PDB entry 6O6A | electron microscopy, 3.60 A resolution | chains A and B of the 4 polymer chains in the assembly

[Chain A (and B)]
Protein: Transient receptor potential cation channel subfamily M member 8
Source organism: Parus major
Notes: chain B of this document is another copy of the same molecule, construct and numbering; everything in this record applies to it too
Chain sequence (1098 residues; row label = number of the first residue in the row; numbers below 1 keep their minus sign (Gly-3 is residue -3)):
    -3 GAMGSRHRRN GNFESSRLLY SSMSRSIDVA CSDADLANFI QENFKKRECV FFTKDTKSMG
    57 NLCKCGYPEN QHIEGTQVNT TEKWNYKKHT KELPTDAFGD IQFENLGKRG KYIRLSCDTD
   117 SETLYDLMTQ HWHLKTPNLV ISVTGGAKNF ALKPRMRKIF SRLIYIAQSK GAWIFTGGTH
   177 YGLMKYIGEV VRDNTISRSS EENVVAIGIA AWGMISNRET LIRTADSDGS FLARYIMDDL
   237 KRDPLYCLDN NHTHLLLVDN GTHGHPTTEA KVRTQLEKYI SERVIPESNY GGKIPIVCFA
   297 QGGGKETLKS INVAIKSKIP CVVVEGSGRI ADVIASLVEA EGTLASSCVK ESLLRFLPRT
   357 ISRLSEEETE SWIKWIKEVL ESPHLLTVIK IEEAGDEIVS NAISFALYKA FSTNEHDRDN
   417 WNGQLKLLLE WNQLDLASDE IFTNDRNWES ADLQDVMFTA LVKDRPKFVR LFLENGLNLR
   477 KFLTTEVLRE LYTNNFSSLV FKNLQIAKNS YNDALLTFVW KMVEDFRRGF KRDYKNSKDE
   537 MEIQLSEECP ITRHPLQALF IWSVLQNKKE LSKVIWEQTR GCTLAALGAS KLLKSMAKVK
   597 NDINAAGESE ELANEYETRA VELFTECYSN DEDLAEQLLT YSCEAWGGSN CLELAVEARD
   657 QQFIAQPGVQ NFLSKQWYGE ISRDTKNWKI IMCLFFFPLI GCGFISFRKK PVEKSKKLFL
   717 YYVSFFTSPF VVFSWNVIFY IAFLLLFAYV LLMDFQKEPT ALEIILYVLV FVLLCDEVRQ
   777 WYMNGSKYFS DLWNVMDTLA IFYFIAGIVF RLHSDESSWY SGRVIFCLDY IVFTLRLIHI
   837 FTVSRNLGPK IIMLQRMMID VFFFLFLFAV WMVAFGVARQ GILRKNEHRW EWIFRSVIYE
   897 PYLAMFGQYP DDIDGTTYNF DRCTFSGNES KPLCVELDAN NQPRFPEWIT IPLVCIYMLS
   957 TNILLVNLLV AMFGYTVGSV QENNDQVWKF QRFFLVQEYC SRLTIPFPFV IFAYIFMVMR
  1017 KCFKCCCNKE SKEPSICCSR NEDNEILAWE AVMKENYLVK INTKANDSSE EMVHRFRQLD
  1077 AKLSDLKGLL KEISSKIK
Disordered / not traced: -3 to 106, 113-118, 194-198, 207-239, 254-262, 526-548, 705-714, 901-940, 975-978, 1010-1039
Reported in the primary citation:
  - contacts within the chain: Gln776-Arg998

[Interface between chain A and chain B]
Pairs across the interface - 129 pairs, chain A then chain B:
  Asn145(A) - Asn440(B)  hydrogen bond (backbone-side chain)
  Asn145(A) - Trp444(B)  hydrogen bond (side chain-backbone)
  Asn145(A) - Ser446(B)  hydrogen bond
  Phe146(A) - Glu470(B)
  Ala147(A) - Glu470(B)
  Ala147(A) - Asn471(B)
  Leu148(A) - Glu470(B)  hydrogen bond (backbone-backbone)
  Pro150(A) - Glu470(B)
  Pro150(A) - Asn1058(B)
  Arg153(A) - Glu1051(B)  salt bridge
  Arg153(A) - Val1055(B)
  Lys154(A) - Val1055(B)
  Tyr182(A) - Glu1051(B)
  Asp189(A) - Ala1047(B)
  Asp189(A) - Val1048(B)
  Ile192(A) - Ala1044(B)
  Ile192(A) - Trp1045(B)  hydrophobic
  Arg325(A) - Thr439(B)
  Arg325(A) - Asn440(B)
  Arg325(A) - Asp441(B)
  Leu353(A) - Asp441(B)
  Pro354(A) - Asp441(B)
  Arg355(A) - Asp441(B)
  Thr356(A) - Asp441(B)
  Arg359(A) - Asp441(B)  hydrogen bond (side chain-backbone)
  Arg359(A) - Asn443(B)
  Glu388(A) - His1070(B)  salt bridge
  Ala390(A) - Asn1062(B)
  Ile502(A) - Asp680(B)
  Ser506(A) - Asp680(B)
  Val595(A) - Asp680(B)
  Lys596(A) - Arg679(B)  hydrogen bond (backbone-side chain)
  Lys596(A) - Asp680(B)  hydrogen bond (backbone-side chain)
  Asn597(A) - Asp680(B)  hydrogen bond
  Asp598(A) - Glu628(B)
  Ile599(A) - Glu628(B)  hydrogen bond (backbone-side chain)
  Ile599(A) - Asn667(B)
  Ile599(A) - Arg679(B)
  Asn600(A) - Tyr624(B)  hydrogen bond (side chain-backbone)
  Asn600(A) - Ser625(B)
  Asn600(A) - Asn626(B)
  Asn600(A) - Glu628(B)  hydrogen bond
  Ile855(A) - Arg841(B)
  Asp856(A) - Arg841(B)  salt bridge
  Phe859(A) - Phe837(B)
  Phe859(A) - Arg841(B)
  Leu863(A) - Ile834(B)
  Leu863(A) - Thr838(B)
  Val866(A) - Thr830(B)
  Val866(A) - Ile834(B)  hydrophobic
  Trp867(A) - Leu831(B)
  Ala870(A) - Tyr826(B)  hydrophobic
  Ala870(A) - Ile827(B)
  Ala870(A) - Thr830(B)
  Phe871(A) - Ile827(B)
  Val873(A) - Leu747(B)  hydrophobic
  Val873(A) - Tyr826(B)  hydrophobic
  Ala874(A) - Cys823(B)
  Ala874(A) - Ile827(B)  hydrophobic
  Gly877(A) - Arg819(B)  hydrogen bond (backbone-side chain)
  Gly877(A) - Cys823(B)
  Ile878(A) - Tyr816(B)  hydrogen bond (backbone-side chain)
  Ile878(A) - Val820(B)  hydrophobic
  Ile878(A) - Cys823(B)  hydrophobic
  Asn882(A) - Leu748(B)
  Asn882(A) - Arg819(B)
  Glu883(A) - Leu748(B)
  Glu883(A) - Met749(B)
  Glu883(A) - Asp750(B)
  Glu883(A) - Phe751(B)
  Arg885(A) - Met749(B)
  Ile889(A) - Leu748(B)  hydrophobic
  Phe890(A) - Met749(B)  hydrophobic
  Glu943(A) - Phe806(B)
  Glu943(A) - Ser817(B)  hydrogen bond
  Trp944(A) - Tyr799(B)  hydrophobic
  Thr946(A) - Tyr895(B)
  Pro948(A) - Tyr799(B)
  Leu949(A) - Tyr895(B)
  Val950(A) - Tyr895(B)  hydrophobic
  Val950(A) - Tyr898(B)  hydrophobic
  Ile952(A) - Ile827(B)  hydrophobic
  Ile952(A) - Val828(B)  hydrophobic
  Met954(A) - Leu861(B)
  Met954(A) - Tyr898(B)
  Leu955(A) - Trp789(B)  hydrophobic
  Leu955(A) - Leu831(B)
  Leu955(A) - Phe858(B)  hydrophobic
  Ser956(A) - Leu831(B)
  Thr957(A) - Leu861(B)
  Asn958(A) - Met854(B)
  Asn958(A) - Val857(B)
  Asn958(A) - Phe858(B)
  Ile959(A) - Trp789(B)  hydrophobic
  Ile959(A) - Leu831(B)  hydrophobic
  Ile959(A) - Ile834(B)  hydrophobic
  Ile959(A) - His835(B)
  Ile959(A) - Met854(B)  hydrophobic
  Leu961(A) - Val857(B)  hydrophobic
  Val962(A) - Met854(B)  hydrophobic
  Asn963(A) - Thr838(B)  hydrogen bond
  Leu965(A) - Met853(B)  hydrophobic
  Leu965(A) - Met968(B)  hydrophobic
  Val966(A) - Asn842(B)
  Val966(A) - Leu850(B)  hydrophobic
  Met968(A) - Met968(B)  hydrophobic
  Phe969(A) - Met849(B)
  Phe969(A) - Met968(B)
  Phe969(A) - Phe969(B)  hydrophobic
  Phe969(A) - Tyr971(B)
  Gly970(A) - Lys846(B)
  Thr972(A) - Met849(B)
  Val973(A) - Lys846(B)
  Val973(A) - Met849(B)  hydrophobic
  Glu1067(A) - Glu1066(B)
  Met1068(A) - Met1068(B)  hydrophobic
  Val1069(A) - Arg1071(B)
  Phe1072(A) - Met1068(B)  hydrophobic
  Phe1072(A) - Arg1071(B)
  Phe1072(A) - Phe1072(B)  hydrophobic
  Asp1076(A) - Lys1078(B)
  Leu1079(A) - Leu1075(B)  hydrophobic
  Leu1079(A) - Lys1078(B)
  Leu1082(A) - Leu1082(B)  hydrophobic
  Lys1083(A) - Asp1081(B)
  Lys1083(A) - Leu1082(B)
  Ser1090(A) - Lys1092(B)
  Ile1093(A) - Lys1092(B)
  Ile1093(A) - Ile1093(B)  hydrophobic
Interface residues without a listed pair, chain A (91 interface residues in all): Ala143, Lys149, Ser157, Asn190, Phe352, Lys594, Phe862, Gln876, Trp886, Phe941, Ile945, Leu1075, Leu1086, Ile1089, Lys1094
Interface residues without a listed pair, chain B (87 interface residues in all): Glu445, Thr681, Lys682, Ala744, Tyr745, Met792, Ile821, Leu824, Pro845, Leu964, Ala967, Thr1059, Gln1074, Leu1085, Leu1086, Ile1089

[Overview]
91 residues of chain A face 87 of chain B across their interface; the contacts include 15 hydrogen bonds and 3
salt bridges. Polar contacts include Arg153(A)-Glu1051(B), Glu388(A)-His1070(B) and Asp856(A)-Arg841(B). From
the paper: contacts within the chain involving Arg998(A) and Gln776(A).
Both chains are Transient receptor potential cation channel subfamily M member 8 (Parus major). Entry 6O6A
(Structure of the TRPM8 cold receptor by single particle electron cryo-microscopy, ligand-free state) was
determined by electron microscopy together with 6O6R, 6O72 and 6O77 from the same study.
